PDB entry 8W1O | electron microscopy, 2.80 A resolution | chains K and M of the 14 polymer chains in the assembly

Chain K:
Name: RNA-directed RNA polymerase
Organism: Bluetongue virus (serotype 1 / isolate South Africa)
Notes: EC 2.7.7.48
UniProtKB: W0G557 (W0G557_9REOV); residue numbers follow UniProt; this construct covers 1-1302
Chain sequence (1302 residues; numbered 1 to 1302; the number before each row is that of its first residue):
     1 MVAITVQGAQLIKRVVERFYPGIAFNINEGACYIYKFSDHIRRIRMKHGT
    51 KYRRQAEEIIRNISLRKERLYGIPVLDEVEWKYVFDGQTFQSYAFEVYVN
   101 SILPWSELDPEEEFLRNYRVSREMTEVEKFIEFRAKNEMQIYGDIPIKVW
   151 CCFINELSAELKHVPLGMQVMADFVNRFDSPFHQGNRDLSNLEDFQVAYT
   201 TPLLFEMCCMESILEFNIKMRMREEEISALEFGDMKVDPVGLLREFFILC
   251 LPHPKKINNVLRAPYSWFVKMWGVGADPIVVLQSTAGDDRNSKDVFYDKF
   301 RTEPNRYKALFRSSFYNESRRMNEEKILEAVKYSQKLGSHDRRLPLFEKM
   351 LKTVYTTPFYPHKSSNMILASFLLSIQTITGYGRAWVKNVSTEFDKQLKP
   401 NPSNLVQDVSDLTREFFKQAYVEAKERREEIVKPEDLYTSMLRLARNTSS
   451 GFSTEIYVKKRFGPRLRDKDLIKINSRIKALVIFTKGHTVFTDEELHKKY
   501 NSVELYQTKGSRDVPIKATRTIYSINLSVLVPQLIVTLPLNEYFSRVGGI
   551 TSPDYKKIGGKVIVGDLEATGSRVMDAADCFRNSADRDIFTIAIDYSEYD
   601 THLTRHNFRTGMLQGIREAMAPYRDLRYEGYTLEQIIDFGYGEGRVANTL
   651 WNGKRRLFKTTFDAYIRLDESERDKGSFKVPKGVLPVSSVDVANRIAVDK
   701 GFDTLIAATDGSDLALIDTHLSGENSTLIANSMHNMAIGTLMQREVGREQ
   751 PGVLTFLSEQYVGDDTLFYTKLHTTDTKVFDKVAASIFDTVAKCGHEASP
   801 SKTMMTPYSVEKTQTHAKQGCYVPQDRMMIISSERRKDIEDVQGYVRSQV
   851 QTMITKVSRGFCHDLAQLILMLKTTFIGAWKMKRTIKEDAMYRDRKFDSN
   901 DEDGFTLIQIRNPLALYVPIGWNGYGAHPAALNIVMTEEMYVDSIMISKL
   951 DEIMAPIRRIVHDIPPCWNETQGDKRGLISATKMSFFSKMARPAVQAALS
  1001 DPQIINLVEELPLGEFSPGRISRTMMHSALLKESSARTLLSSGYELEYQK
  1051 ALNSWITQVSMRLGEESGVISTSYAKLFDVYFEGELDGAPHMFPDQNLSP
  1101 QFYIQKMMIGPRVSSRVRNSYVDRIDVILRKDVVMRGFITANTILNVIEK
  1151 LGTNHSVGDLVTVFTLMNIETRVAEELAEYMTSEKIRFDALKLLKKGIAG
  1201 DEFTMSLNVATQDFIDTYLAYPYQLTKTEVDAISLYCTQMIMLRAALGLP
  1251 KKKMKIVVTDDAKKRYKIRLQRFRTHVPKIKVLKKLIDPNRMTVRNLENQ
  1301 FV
Unresolved in the structure: 1, 445-447, 463-470

Chain M:
Molecule: RNA-2
Organism: Bluetongue virus (serotype 1 / isolate South Africa)
Sequence (9 nucleotides; numbered 593 to 601; the number before each row is that of its first residue):
   593 UAUUAAUAA
Unresolved in the structure: 593

Chain K / chain M interface:
Residue-residue contacts (14; chain K residue first):
  Thr448(K) with A594(M), hydrogen bond to the phosphate
  Ser449(K) with A594(M), phosphate contact
  Arg512(K) with A594(M), hydrogen bond to the base; U595(M), hydrogen bond to the base
  Ile522(K) with A594(M), base contact
  Glu568(K) with A597(M), hydrogen bond to the sugar; A598(M), sugar contact
  Ala569(K) with A598(M), sugar contact
  Gly571(K) with A598(M), sugar contact
  Arg1130(K) with A598(M), salt bridge to the phosphate
  Lys1195(K) with A601(M), phosphate contact
  Gly1197(K) with A600(M), phosphate contact
  Gly1200(K) with U599(M), sugar contact
  Met1205(K) with U599(M), phosphate contact
Interface residues without a listed pair, chain K (16 interface residues in all): Arg520, Gln851, Arg1136, Lys1196
Interface residues without a listed pair, chain M (8 interface residues in all): U596

In short:
16 residues of chain K and 8 residues of chain M are in contact, with 4 hydrogen bonds and 1 salt bridge.
Among the polar pairs are Arg512(K)-A594(M), Arg512(K)-U595(M) and Glu568(K)-A597(M).
Here chain K is RNA-directed RNA polymerase and chain M is RNA-2, both from Bluetongue virus (serotype 1 /
isolate South Africa). Entry 8W1O (Cryo-EM structure of BTV virion) was determined by electron microscopy
(same publication as 8W12, 8W19, 8W1C, 8W1R and 8W1S).
